7YP9 - chains C and D of the 8 polymer chains in the assembly; structure by electron microscopy, 3.58 A resolution.

[Chain C]
Protein: DNA-directed RNA polymerase subunit beta
Source organism: Escherichia coli K-12
Notes: EC 2.7.7.6
UniProt: P0A8V2 (RPOB_ECOLI); residues 1-1342 here = UniProt positions 1-1342
Amino-acid sequence (1342 residues; row label = number of the first residue in the row):
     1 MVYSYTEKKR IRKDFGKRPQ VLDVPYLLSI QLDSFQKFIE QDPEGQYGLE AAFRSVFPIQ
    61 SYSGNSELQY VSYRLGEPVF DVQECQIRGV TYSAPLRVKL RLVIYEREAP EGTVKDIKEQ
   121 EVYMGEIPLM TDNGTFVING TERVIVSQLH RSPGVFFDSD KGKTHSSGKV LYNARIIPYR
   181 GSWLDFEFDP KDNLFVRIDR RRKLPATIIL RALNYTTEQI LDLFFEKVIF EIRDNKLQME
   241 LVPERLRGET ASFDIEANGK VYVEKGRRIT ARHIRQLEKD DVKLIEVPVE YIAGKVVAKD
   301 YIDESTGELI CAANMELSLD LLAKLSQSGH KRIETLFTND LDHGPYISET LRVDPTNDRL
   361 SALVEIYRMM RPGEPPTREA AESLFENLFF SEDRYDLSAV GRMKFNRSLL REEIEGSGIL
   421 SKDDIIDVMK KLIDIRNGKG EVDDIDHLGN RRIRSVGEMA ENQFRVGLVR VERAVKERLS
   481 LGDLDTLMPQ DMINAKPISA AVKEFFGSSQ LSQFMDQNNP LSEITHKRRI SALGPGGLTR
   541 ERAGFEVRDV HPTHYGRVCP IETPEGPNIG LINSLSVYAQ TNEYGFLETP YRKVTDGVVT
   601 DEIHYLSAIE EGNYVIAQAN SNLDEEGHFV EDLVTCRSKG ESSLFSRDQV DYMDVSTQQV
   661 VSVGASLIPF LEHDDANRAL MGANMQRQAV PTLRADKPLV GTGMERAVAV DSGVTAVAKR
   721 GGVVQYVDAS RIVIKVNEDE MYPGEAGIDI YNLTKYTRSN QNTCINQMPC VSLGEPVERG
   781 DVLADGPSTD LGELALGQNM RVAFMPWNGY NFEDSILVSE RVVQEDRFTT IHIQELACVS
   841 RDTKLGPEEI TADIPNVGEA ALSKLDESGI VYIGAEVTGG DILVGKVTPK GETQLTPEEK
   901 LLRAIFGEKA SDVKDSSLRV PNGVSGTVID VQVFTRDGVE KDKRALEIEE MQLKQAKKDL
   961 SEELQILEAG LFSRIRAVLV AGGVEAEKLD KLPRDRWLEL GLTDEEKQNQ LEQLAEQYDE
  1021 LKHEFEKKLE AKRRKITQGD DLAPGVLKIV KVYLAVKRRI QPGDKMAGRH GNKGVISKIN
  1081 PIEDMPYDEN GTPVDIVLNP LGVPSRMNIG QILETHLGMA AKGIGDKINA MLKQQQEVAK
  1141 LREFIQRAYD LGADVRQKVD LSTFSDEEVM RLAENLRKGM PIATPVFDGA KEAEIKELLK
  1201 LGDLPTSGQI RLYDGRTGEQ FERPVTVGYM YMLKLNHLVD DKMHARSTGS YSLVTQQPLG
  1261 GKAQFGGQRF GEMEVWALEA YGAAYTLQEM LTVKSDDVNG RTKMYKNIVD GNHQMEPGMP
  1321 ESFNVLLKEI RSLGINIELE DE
Not modelled in the structure: 1, 105-117, 370-375, 743-745, 842-847, 856-861, 891-912, 936-941, 970-1016, 1341-1342
UniProt features mapped onto this chain:
  - modified residue (N6-acetyllysine): Lys-1022, Lys-1200
From the paper describing this entry:
  - binding site for the 31-nt DNA strand: Arg-180, Trp-183, Arg-465, Val-469, Arg-470, Arg-473

[Chain D]
Protein: DNA-directed RNA polymerase subunit beta'
Source organism: Escherichia coli K-12
Notes: EC 2.7.7.6
UniProt: P0A8T7 (RPOC_ECOLI); numbering as in UniProt (aligned over 1-1407)
Amino-acid sequence (1416 residues; each row starts with the number of its first residue):
     1 MKDLLKFLKA QTKTEEFDAI KIALASPDMI RSWSFGEVKK PETINYRTFK PERDGLFCAR
    61 IFGPVKDYEC LCGKYKRLKH RGVICEKCGV EVTQTKVRRE RMGHIELASP TAHIWFLKSL
   121 PSRIGLLLDM PLRDIERVLY FESYVVIEGG MTNLERQQIL TEEQYLDALE EFGDEFDAKM
   181 GAEAIQALLK SMDLEQECEQ LREELNETNS ETKRKKLTKR IKLLEAFVQS GNKPEWMILT
   241 VLPVLPPDLR PLVPLDGGRF ATSDLNDLYR RVINRNNRLK RLLDLAAPDI IVRNEKRMLQ
   301 EAVDALLDNG RRGRAITGSN KRPLKSLADM IKGKQGRFRQ NLLGKRVDYS GRSVITVGPY
   361 LRLHQCGLPK KMALELFKPF IYGKLELRGL ATTIKAAKKM VEREEAVVWD ILDEVIREHP
   421 VLLNRAPTLH RLGIQAFEPV LIEGKAIQLH PLVCAAYNAD FDGDQMAVHV PLTLEAQLEA
   481 RALMMSTNNI LSPANGEPII VPSQDVVLGL YYMTRDCVNA KGEGMVLTGP KEAERLYRSG
   541 LASLHARVKV RITEYEKDAN GELVAKTSLK DTTVGRAILW MIVPKGLPYS IVNQALGKKA
   601 ISKMLNTCYR ILGLKPTVIF ADQIMYTGFA YAARSGASVG IDDMVIPEKK HEIISEAEAE
   661 VAEIQEQFQS GLVTAGERYN KVIDIWAAAN DRVSKAMMDN LQTETVINRD GQEEKQVSFN
   721 SIYMMADSGA RGSAAQIRQL AGMRGLMAKP DGSIIETPIT ANFREGLNVL QYFISTHGAR
   781 KGLADTALKT ANSGYLTRRL VDVAQDLVVT EDDCGTHEGI MMTPVIEGGD VKEPLRDRVL
   841 GRVTAEDVLK PGTADILVPR NTLLHEQWCD LLEENSVDAV KVRSVVSCDT DFGVCAHCYG
   901 RDLARGHIIN KGEAIGVIAA QSIGEPGTQL TMRTFHIGGA ASRAAAESSI QVKNKGSIKL
   961 SNVKSVVNSS GKLVITSRNT ELKLIDEFGR TKESYKVPYG AVLAKGDGEQ VAGGETVANW
  1021 DPHTMPVITE VSGFVRFTDM IDGQTITRQT DELTGLSSLV VLDSAERTAG GKDLRPALKI
  1081 VDAQGNDVLI PGTDMPAQYF LPGKAIVQLE DGVQISSGDT LARIPQESGG TKDITGGLPR
  1141 VADLFEARRP KEPAILAEIS GIVSFGKETK GKRRLVITPV DGSDPYEEMI PKWRQLNVFE
  1201 GERVERGDVI SDGPEAPHDI LRLRGVHAVT RYIVNEVQDV YRLQGVKIND KHIEVIVRQM
  1261 LRKATIVNAG SSDFLEGEQV EYSRVKIANR ELEANGKVGA TYSRDLLGIT KASLATESFI
  1321 SAASFQETTR VLTEAAVAGK RDELRGLKEN VIVGRLIPAG TGYAYHQDRM RRRAAGEAPA
  1381 APQVTAEDAS ASLAELLNAG LGGSDNELEV HHHHHH
Not modelled in the structure: 1-16, 148-156, 255-261, 557-563, 851-855, 933-947, 1051-1056, 1082-1095, 1127-1135, 1374-1416
Differences from the reference sequence: expression tag (1408-1416)
UniProt features mapped onto this chain:
  - binding site (Zn(2+)): Cys-70, Cys-72, Cys-85, Cys-88, Cys-814, Cys-888, Cys-895, Cys-898
  - binding site (Mg(2+)): Asp-460, Asp-462, Asp-464
  - modified residue: Lys-983 (N6-acetyllysine)
Ion coordination: Zn2+ site 1: Cys-70, Cys-88; Zn2+ site 2: Cys-814, Cys-888, Cys-898
Residues lining bound ligands: Mg2+ (MG): Asp-460, Asp-462, Asp-464
From the paper describing this entry:
  - binding site for the 31-nt DNA strand: Arg-271

[Chain C / chain D interface]
Pairs across the interface (394):
  Ser-167(C) / Trp-1193(D)
  Gly-266(C) / Gln-1049(D)
  Phe-545(C) / Lys-781(D)
  Phe-545(C) / Ala-784(D)
  Phe-545(C) / Asp-785(D)
  Phe-545(C) / Met-932(D)  hydrophobic
  Glu-546(C) / Pro-750(D)
  Arg-548(C) / Arg-780(D)
  Arg-548(C) / Ala-784(D)
  Arg-548(C) / Leu-788(D)
  Asp-549(C) / Pro-750(D)
  Asp-549(C) / Lys-781(D)
  Asp-549(C) / Ala-784(D)
  Val-550(C) / Pro-750(D)
  Val-550(C) / Thr-776(D)
  Val-550(C) / His-777(D)
  Val-550(C) / Arg-780(D)
  His-551(C) / Phe-773(D)
  His-551(C) / His-777(D)
  Pro-552(C) / Phe-773(D)
  Pro-552(C) / His-777(D)
  His-554(C) / Phe-773(D)
  Tyr-555(C) / Val-769(D)
  Tyr-555(C) / Leu-770(D)  hydrophobic
  Tyr-555(C) / Phe-773(D)
  Cys-559(C) / Arg-780(D)
  Pro-560(C) / Phe-773(D)  hydrophobic
  Pro-560(C) / Thr-776(D)
  Pro-560(C) / Arg-780(D)
  Ile-561(C) / Tyr-772(D)
  Thr-563(C) / Arg-780(D)
  Glu-565(C) / Leu-783(D)
  Gly-566(C) / Ala-787(D)
  Ile-569(C) / Leu-783(D)
  Ile-569(C) / Ala-784(D)
  Ile-569(C) / Ala-787(D)  hydrophobic
  Ile-569(C) / Leu-788(D)  hydrophobic
  Gly-570(C) / Arg-780(D)
  Asn-573(C) / Arg-780(D)
  Gln-618(C) / Asn-768(D)
  Gln-618(C) / Val-769(D)
  Gln-618(C) / Leu-770(D)
  Asn-620(C) / Asn-768(D)  hydrogen bond
  Asn-620(C) / Val-769(D)
  Thr-635(C) / Asn-768(D)
  Cys-636(C) / Leu-770(D)
  Arg-637(C) / Leu-770(D)
  Glu-641(C) / Lys-749(D)  salt bridge
  Ser-642(C) / Ile-755(D)
  Ser-642(C) / Thr-757(D)
  Ser-642(C) / Leu-770(D)
  Ser-642(C) / Ile-774(D)
  Leu-644(C) / Thr-757(D)
  Val-660(C) / Val-769(D)  hydrophobic
  Leu-671(C) / Tyr-772(D)
  Glu-672(C) / Phe-763(D)
  Glu-672(C) / Gly-766(D)
  Glu-672(C) / Leu-767(D)  hydrogen bond (backbone-backbone)
  His-673(C) / Phe-763(D)
  His-673(C) / Arg-764(D)  hydrogen bond (side chain-backbone)
  His-673(C) / Glu-765(D)  hydrogen bond (side chain-backbone)
  His-673(C) / Gly-766(D)  hydrogen bond (side chain-backbone)
  Asp-674(C) / Phe-763(D)
  Asp-674(C) / Tyr-772(D)
  Asp-675(C) / Arg-744(D)  salt bridge
  Asp-675(C) / Phe-763(D)
  Asp-675(C) / Tyr-772(D)
  Ala-676(C) / Tyr-772(D)
  Ala-676(C) / Thr-776(D)
  Ala-676(C) / Ala-779(D)  hydrophobic
  Asn-677(C) / Ala-779(D)
  Asn-677(C) / Leu-783(D)
  Ala-679(C) / Tyr-772(D)
  Leu-680(C) / Arg-780(D)
  Leu-680(C) / Leu-783(D)  hydrophobic
  Phe-804(C) / Ser-638(D)  hydrogen bond (backbone-side chain)
  Pro-806(C) / Asp-505(D)
  Pro-806(C) / Ala-632(D)
  Pro-806(C) / Ala-633(D)
  Trp-807(C) / Ala-633(D)  hydrophobic
  Asn-808(C) / Pro-359(D)
  Asn-808(C) / Phe-629(D)
  Asn-808(C) / Ala-630(D)
  Asn-808(C) / Ala-633(D)
  Gly-809(C) / Pro-359(D)
  Gly-809(C) / Phe-629(D)
  Tyr-810(C) / Val-357(D)
  Tyr-810(C) / Pro-359(D)
  Tyr-810(C) / Tyr-360(D)
  Asn-811(C) / Asp-505(D)
  Phe-812(C) / Val-357(D)  hydrophobic
  Phe-812(C) / Pro-451(D)
  Phe-812(C) / Cys-454(D)  hydrophobic
  Phe-812(C) / Ser-503(D)
  Phe-812(C) / Gln-504(D)
  Phe-812(C) / Asp-505(D)
  Phe-812(C) / Val-506(D)  hydrophobic
  Phe-812(C) / Phe-629(D)  hydrophobic
  Glu-813(C) / Cys-454(D)
  Glu-813(C) / Asp-460(D)
  Glu-813(C) / Phe-461(D)
  Glu-813(C) / Gln-504(D)  hydrogen bond
  Ser-815(C) / Val-357(D)
  Ser-815(C) / Phe-461(D)
  Arg-841(C) / Pro-254(D)
  Gln-1061(C) / Lys-445(D)  hydrogen bond
  Pro-1062(C) / Glu-443(D)
  Pro-1062(C) / Gly-444(D)
  Pro-1062(C) / Lys-445(D)
  Pro-1062(C) / Ala-446(D)
  Gly-1063(C) / Val-354(D)
  Gly-1063(C) / Ala-446(D)
  Lys-1065(C) / Asp-462(D)
  Lys-1065(C) / Gly-463(D)
  Lys-1073(C) / Phe-461(D)
  Lys-1073(C) / Asp-462(D)
  Gly-1074(C) / Phe-461(D)
  Val-1075(C) / Ile-355(D)
  Val-1075(C) / Gly-463(D)
  Ile-1076(C) / Thr-356(D)
  Ser-1077(C) / Thr-356(D)
  Ser-1077(C) / Val-357(D)
  Asn-1099(C) / Gln-504(D)  hydrogen bond
  Pro-1100(C) / Ala-637(D)
  Pro-1100(C) / Ser-638(D)
  Pro-1100(C) / Val-639(D)
  Leu-1101(C) / Gln-504(D)
  Leu-1101(C) / Asp-505(D)
  Leu-1101(C) / Leu-508(D)  hydrophobic
  Leu-1101(C) / Met-725(D)  hydrophobic
  Leu-1101(C) / Arg-731(D)
  Val-1103(C) / Val-639(D)  hydrophobic
  Val-1103(C) / Leu-740(D)  hydrophobic
  Pro-1104(C) / Met-725(D)  hydrophobic
  Pro-1104(C) / Arg-731(D)
  Pro-1104(C) / Gly-732(D)
  Pro-1104(C) / Gln-736(D)  hydrogen bond (backbone-side chain)
  Ser-1105(C) / Arg-731(D)  hydrogen bond
  Ser-1105(C) / Gln-736(D)  hydrogen bond (backbone-side chain)
  Met-1107(C) / Gln-736(D)
  Met-1107(C) / Gln-739(D)
  Met-1107(C) / Leu-740(D)
  Met-1107(C) / Phe-763(D)  hydrophobic
  Ile-1109(C) / Met-644(D)  hydrophobic
  Ile-1109(C) / Phe-763(D)
  Ile-1112(C) / Val-639(D)
  Ile-1112(C) / Gly-640(D)
  Leu-1113(C) / Ile-641(D)  hydrophobic
  His-1116(C) / Gly-640(D)
  His-1116(C) / Ile-641(D)  hydrogen bond (side chain-backbone)
  Phe-1187(C) / Asn-768(D)
  Phe-1187(C) / Val-769(D)  hydrophobic
  Phe-1187(C) / Tyr-772(D)  hydrophobic
  Lys-1196(C) / Ile-641(D)
  Lys-1196(C) / Asp-642(D)
  Lys-1196(C) / Arg-764(D)
  Ser-1207(C) / Asp-642(D)  hydrogen bond
  Gly-1208(C) / Asp-642(D)  hydrogen bond (backbone-side chain)
  Gln-1209(C) / Asp-642(D)
  Gln-1209(C) / Asp-643(D)  hydrogen bond
  Asp-1214(C) / Ala-633(D)
  Asp-1214(C) / Arg-634(D)  salt bridge
  Thr-1217(C) / Arg-634(D)  hydrogen bond
  Phe-1221(C) / Ala-633(D)
  Glu-1222(C) / Tyr-512(D)
  Glu-1222(C) / Tyr-537(D)  hydrogen bond
  Glu-1222(C) / Arg-634(D)
  Arg-1223(C) / Tyr-512(D)
  Arg-1223(C) / Ser-635(D)
  Arg-1223(C) / Gly-636(D)
  Arg-1223(C) / Asp-643(D)  salt bridge
  Arg-1223(C) / Phe-719(D)  hydrogen bond (side chain-backbone)
  Arg-1223(C) / Ser-721(D)  hydrogen bond
  Pro-1224(C) / Gly-636(D)
  Val-1225(C) / Gly-636(D)
  Val-1225(C) / Ser-638(D)
  Thr-1226(C) / Val-639(D)  hydrogen bond (side chain-backbone)
  Thr-1226(C) / Gly-640(D)
  Val-1239(C) / Lys-445(D)
  Asp-1240(C) / Lys-445(D)  salt bridge
  Lys-1242(C) / Arg-352(D)
  Lys-1242(C) / Ser-353(D)
  Lys-1242(C) / Gln-465(D)
  Met-1243(C) / Arg-352(D)
  Met-1243(C) / Ser-353(D)
  Met-1243(C) / Met-372(D)  hydrophobic
  Met-1243(C) / Lys-445(D)
  His-1244(C) / Gly-351(D)
  His-1244(C) / Arg-352(D)  hydrogen bond (backbone-backbone)
  Ala-1245(C) / Met-372(D)
  Ala-1245(C) / Glu-375(D)
  Ala-1245(C) / Leu-376(D)  hydrophobic
  Arg-1246(C) / Asp-348(D)  salt bridge
  Arg-1246(C) / Tyr-349(D)  hydrogen bond (backbone-backbone)
  Arg-1246(C) / Ser-350(D)  hydrogen bond (backbone-backbone)
  Ser-1247(C) / Asp-348(D)
  Ser-1247(C) / Tyr-349(D)
  Ser-1247(C) / Glu-375(D)  hydrogen bond (side chain-backbone)
  Ser-1247(C) / Lys-378(D)
  Tyr-1251(C) / Asp-348(D)  hydrogen bond
  Leu-1253(C) / Arg-99(D)  hydrogen bond (backbone-side chain)
  Leu-1253(C) / Asp-248(D)
  Leu-1253(C) / Pro-251(D)
  Val-1254(C) / Arg-99(D)  hydrogen bond (backbone-side chain)
  Val-1254(C) / Asp-248(D)
  Val-1254(C) / Leu-249(D)
  Val-1254(C) / Pro-251(D)
  Val-1254(C) / Arg-337(D)
  Thr-1255(C) / Arg-99(D)
  Thr-1255(C) / Asn-341(D)
  Gln-1256(C) / Arg-99(D)
  Gln-1257(C) / Gln-340(D)
  Gln-1257(C) / Asn-341(D)  hydrogen bond (side chain-backbone)
  Gln-1257(C) / Lys-345(D)
  Pro-1258(C) / Arg-346(D)
  Pro-1258(C) / Asp-348(D)
  Leu-1259(C) / Arg-346(D)  hydrogen bond (backbone-side chain)
  Gly-1260(C) / Arg-346(D)
  Phe-1265(C) / Glu-375(D)
  Gly-1267(C) / Arg-346(D)  hydrogen bond (backbone-side chain)
  Gln-1268(C) / Arg-346(D)
  Gln-1268(C) / Val-347(D)  hydrogen bond (backbone-backbone)
  Gln-1268(C) / Ser-350(D)
  Gln-1268(C) / Arg-352(D)
  Gln-1268(C) / Ala-467(D)
  Arg-1269(C) / Arg-339(D)  hydrogen bond (side chain-backbone)
  Arg-1269(C) / Gln-340(D)  hydrogen bond (side chain-backbone)
  Arg-1269(C) / Gly-344(D)  hydrogen bond (side chain-backbone)
  Arg-1269(C) / Arg-346(D)
  Phe-1270(C) / Lys-345(D)  hydrogen bond (backbone-backbone)
  Phe-1270(C) / Val-347(D)  hydrophobic
  Phe-1270(C) / His-469(D)
  Gly-1271(C) / Leu-343(D)
  Gly-1271(C) / Gly-344(D)
  Glu-1272(C) / Arg-339(D)  salt bridge
  Glu-1272(C) / Leu-343(D)  hydrogen bond (backbone-backbone)
  Met-1273(C) / Thr-428(D)  hydrogen bond (backbone-side chain)
  Met-1273(C) / Gly-794(D)
  Glu-1274(C) / Asn-424(D)
  Glu-1274(C) / Arg-425(D)
  Glu-1274(C) / Ala-426(D)
  Glu-1274(C) / Thr-428(D)  hydrogen bond (backbone-side chain)
  Glu-1274(C) / Ile-434(D)
  Val-1275(C) / Leu-343(D)
  Val-1275(C) / Val-1351(D)  hydrophobic
  Trp-1276(C) / Arg-798(D)
  Trp-1276(C) / Val-801(D)  hydrophobic
  Trp-1276(C) / Asp-802(D)
  Trp-1276(C) / Val-917(D)
  Trp-1276(C) / Gln-921(D)
  Trp-1276(C) / Lys-1348(D)
  Ala-1277(C) / His-430(D)
  Ala-1277(C) / Ile-434(D)  hydrophobic
  Leu-1278(C) / Ile-434(D)
  Leu-1278(C) / Met-484(D)  hydrophobic
  Glu-1279(C) / Ala-914(D)
  Glu-1279(C) / Val-917(D)
  Glu-1279(C) / Leu-1347(D)
  Glu-1279(C) / Val-1351(D)
  Ala-1280(C) / Arg-431(D)
  Ala-1280(C) / Ile-918(D)
  Tyr-1281(C) / Arg-431(D)  hydrogen bond (side chain-backbone)
  Tyr-1281(C) / Leu-432(D)
  Tyr-1281(C) / Ile-434(D)  hydrogen bond (side chain-backbone)
  Tyr-1281(C) / Leu-483(D)
  Tyr-1281(C) / Met-484(D)  hydrophobic
  Tyr-1281(C) / Asn-489(D)
  Gly-1282(C) / Glu-479(D)
  Gly-1282(C) / Leu-483(D)
  Gly-1282(C) / Ala-1359(D)
  Gly-1282(C) / Gly-1360(D)
  Gly-1282(C) / Thr-1361(D)
  Ala-1283(C) / Glu-479(D)
  Ala-1283(C) / Met-484(D)  hydrophobic
  Ala-1284(C) / Glu-479(D)  hydrogen bond (backbone-side chain)
  Ala-1284(C) / Leu-1356(D)
  Ala-1284(C) / Ile-1357(D)
  Ala-1284(C) / Gly-1362(D)
  Tyr-1285(C) / Glu-475(D)
  Tyr-1285(C) / Ala-476(D)
  Tyr-1285(C) / Glu-479(D)  hydrogen bond (backbone-side chain)
  Tyr-1285(C) / Leu-1356(D)  hydrophobic
  Tyr-1285(C) / Thr-1361(D)
  Thr-1286(C) / Ala-476(D)  hydrogen bond (side chain-backbone)
  Thr-1286(C) / Glu-479(D)
  Thr-1286(C) / Met-484(D)
  Leu-1287(C) / Val-1351(D)  hydrophobic
  Leu-1287(C) / Ile-1357(D)  hydrophobic
  Gln-1288(C) / Arg-1355(D)
  Gln-1288(C) / Leu-1356(D)
  Glu-1289(C) / Val-470(D)
  Glu-1289(C) / Pro-471(D)
  Glu-1289(C) / Leu-472(D)  hydrogen bond (side chain-backbone)
  Glu-1289(C) / Thr-473(D)  hydrogen bond (side chain-backbone)
  Glu-1289(C) / Ala-476(D)
  Met-1290(C) / Val-347(D)
  Met-1290(C) / Leu-422(D)  hydrophobic
  Met-1290(C) / His-469(D)
  Leu-1291(C) / Lys-345(D)
  Leu-1291(C) / Val-1351(D)
  Leu-1291(C) / Gly-1354(D)
  Thr-1292(C) / Gly-1354(D)
  Lys-1294(C) / Val-347(D)
  Lys-1294(C) / Asp-348(D)  hydrogen bond (side chain-backbone)
  Lys-1294(C) / Tyr-349(D)
  Lys-1294(C) / Val-470(D)  hydrogen bond (side chain-backbone)
  Lys-1294(C) / Leu-472(D)
  Ser-1295(C) / Lys-345(D)
  Ser-1295(C) / Arg-346(D)
  Asn-1299(C) / Lys-96(D)
  Tyr-1305(C) / Tyr-349(D)
  Tyr-1305(C) / Pro-379(D)  hydrophobic
  Tyr-1305(C) / Tyr-382(D)
  Tyr-1305(C) / Lys-398(D)
  Ile-1308(C) / Pro-379(D)
  Ile-1308(C) / Phe-380(D)
  Ile-1308(C) / Gly-383(D)
  Val-1309(C) / Tyr-382(D)  hydrophobic
  Val-1309(C) / Gly-383(D)
  Val-1309(C) / Glu-386(D)
  Val-1309(C) / Ile-394(D)  hydrophobic
  His-1313(C) / Phe-380(D)
  His-1313(C) / Leu-472(D)
  His-1313(C) / Thr-473(D)  hydrogen bond (backbone-side chain)
  His-1313(C) / Leu-474(D)  hydrogen bond (backbone-backbone)
  Gln-1314(C) / Thr-473(D)
  Met-1315(C) / Thr-473(D)  hydrogen bond (backbone-side chain)
  Met-1315(C) / Glu-475(D)
  Pro-1320(C) / Val-1353(D)
  Pro-1320(C) / Gly-1354(D)
  Glu-1321(C) / Glu-100(D)
  Ser-1322(C) / Asn-341(D)  hydrogen bond (side chain-backbone)
  Ser-1322(C) / Leu-342(D)
  Ser-1322(C) / Lys-345(D)
  Phe-1323(C) / Ile-20(D)  hydrophobic
  Phe-1323(C) / Leu-342(D)  hydrophobic
  Phe-1323(C) / Ile-1352(D)
  Phe-1323(C) / Val-1353(D)  hydrophobic
  Val-1325(C) / Leu-249(D)  hydrophobic
  Leu-1326(C) / Ile-331(D)  hydrophobic
  Leu-1326(C) / Arg-337(D)
  Leu-1326(C) / Phe-338(D)  hydrophobic
  Leu-1326(C) / Leu-342(D)  hydrophobic
  Leu-1326(C) / Ile-1352(D)  hydrophobic
  Lys-1328(C) / Glu-100(D)  hydrogen bond (side chain-backbone)
  Lys-1328(C) / Met-102(D)
  Lys-1328(C) / Leu-245(D)
  Lys-1328(C) / Pro-246(D)
  Glu-1329(C) / Leu-245(D)
  Glu-1329(C) / Leu-327(D)
  Glu-1329(C) / Met-330(D)
  Glu-1329(C) / Ile-331(D)
  Glu-1329(C) / Arg-337(D)  salt bridge
  Ile-1330(C) / Ile-331(D)  hydrophobic
  Arg-1331(C) / Trp-33(D)
  Arg-1331(C) / Met-102(D)
  Arg-1331(C) / Pro-243(D)
  Ser-1332(C) / Met-102(D)
  Ser-1332(C) / Pro-243(D)
  Ser-1332(C) / Leu-245(D)
  Ser-1332(C) / Leu-327(D)
  Leu-1333(C) / His-113(D)
  Leu-1333(C) / Trp-115(D)  hydrophobic
  Leu-1333(C) / Pro-243(D)
  Leu-1333(C) / Leu-307(D)  hydrophobic
  Leu-1333(C) / Leu-327(D)  hydrophobic
  Gly-1334(C) / Ala-25(D)  hydrogen bond (backbone-backbone)
  Gly-1334(C) / His-113(D)  hydrogen bond (backbone-side chain)
  Gly-1334(C) / Leu-239(D)
  Ile-1335(C) / Ile-22(D)  hydrophobic
  Ile-1335(C) / Ala-23(D)
  Ile-1335(C) / Ala-25(D)
  Ile-1335(C) / Trp-33(D)
  Ile-1335(C) / Trp-115(D)  hydrophobic
  Ile-1335(C) / Phe-116(D)  hydrophobic
  Ile-1335(C) / Ala-1336(D)  hydrophobic
  Asn-1336(C) / Ile-22(D)
  Asn-1336(C) / Ala-23(D)  hydrogen bond (backbone-backbone)
  Asn-1336(C) / Leu-24(D)
  Asn-1336(C) / Ala-25(D)
  Asn-1336(C) / Met-29(D)
  Asn-1336(C) / Trp-33(D)
  Ile-1337(C) / Ile-20(D)  hydrophobic
  Ile-1337(C) / Lys-21(D)
  Glu-1338(C) / Ile-20(D)
  Glu-1338(C) / Lys-21(D)  hydrogen bond (backbone-backbone)
  Leu-1339(C) / Phe-17(D)  hydrophobic
  Leu-1339(C) / Ala-19(D)
  Leu-1339(C) / Ile-20(D)  hydrophobic
  Glu-1340(C) / Phe-17(D)
  Glu-1340(C) / Asp-18(D)
  Glu-1340(C) / Ala-19(D)  hydrogen bond (backbone-backbone)
  Glu-1340(C) / Ile-20(D)
  Glu-1340(C) / Lys-21(D)  hydrogen bond (side chain-backbone)
Other interface residues (no listed pair), chain C (173 interface residues in all): Gly-168, Gln-510, Gly-640, Ser-643, Thr-657, Met-805, Asp-814, Asn-922, Lys-1191, Glu-1192, Arg-1216, Glu-1219, Ser-1252, Gly-1266, Val-1293, Met-1304, Gly-1318, Met-1319, Asn-1324
Other interface residues (no listed pair), chain D (200 interface residues in all): Leu-242, Val-244, Tyr-269, Lys-321, Lys-371, Lys-384, Glu-402, Gln-435, Arg-538, Ser-539, Gly-540, Asn-720, Met-724, Ile-737, Asp-751, Glu-756, Ser-775, Thr-797, Glu-913, Phe-1319, Ile-1320, Leu-1332

[Summary]
173 residues of chain C and 200 residues of chain D are in contact; the contacts include 59 hydrogen bonds and
8 salt bridges. Among the polar pairs are Glu-641(C)/Lys-749(D), Asp-675(C)/Arg-744(D) and
Asp-1214(C)/Arg-634(D). Ligands of chain D: Mg2+. The paper reports a binding site for the 31-nt DNA strand at
Arg-180(C), Trp-183(C) and Arg-271(D) among others.
Chain C is DNA-directed RNA polymerase subunit beta and chain D is DNA-directed RNA polymerase subunit beta',
both from Escherichia coli K-12; the structure, Cryo-EM structure of Escherichia coli paused complex of
transcription termination (TTC-pause), was determined by electron microscopy (same publication as 7YPA and
7YPB).
